7KR4 - chains A and C of the 4 polymer chains in the assembly; structure by X-ray diffraction, 2.20 A resolution.

== Chain A ==
Name: DNA ligase 1
Source organism: Homo sapiens
Notes: EC 6.5.1.1
Reference sequence: P18858 (DNLI1_HUMAN); residue numbers follow UniProt; this construct covers 262-904
Amino-acid sequence (647 residues; row label = number of the first residue in the row):
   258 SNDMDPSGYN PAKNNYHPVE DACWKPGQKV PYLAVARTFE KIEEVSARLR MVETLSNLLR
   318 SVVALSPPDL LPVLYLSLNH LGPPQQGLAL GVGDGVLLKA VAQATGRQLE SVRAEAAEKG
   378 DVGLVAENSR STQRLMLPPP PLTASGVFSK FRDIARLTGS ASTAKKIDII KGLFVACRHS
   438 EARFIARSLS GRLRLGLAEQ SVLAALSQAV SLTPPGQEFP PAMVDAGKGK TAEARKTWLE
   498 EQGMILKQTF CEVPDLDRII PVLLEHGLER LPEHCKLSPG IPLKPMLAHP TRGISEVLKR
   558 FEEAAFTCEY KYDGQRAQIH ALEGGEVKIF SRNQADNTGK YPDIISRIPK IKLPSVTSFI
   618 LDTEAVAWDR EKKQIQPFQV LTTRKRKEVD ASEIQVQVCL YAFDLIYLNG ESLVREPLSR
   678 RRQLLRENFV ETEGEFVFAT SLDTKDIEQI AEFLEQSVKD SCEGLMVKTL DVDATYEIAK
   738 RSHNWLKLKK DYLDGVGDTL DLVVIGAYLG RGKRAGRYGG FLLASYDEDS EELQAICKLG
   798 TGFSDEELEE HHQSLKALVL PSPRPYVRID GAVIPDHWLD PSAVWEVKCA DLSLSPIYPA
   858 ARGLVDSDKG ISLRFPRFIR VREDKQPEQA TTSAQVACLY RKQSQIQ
Unresolved in the structure: 390-394, 902-904
Construct notes: expression tag (258-261); engineered mutation Ala346 (Glu in P18858), Ala592 (Glu in P18858)
Ligand contacts: adenosine monophosphate (AMP): Ala545, Glu566, Tyr567, Lys568, Tyr569, Gln572, Arg573, Arg589, Glu621, Phe660, Ala696, Met723, Lys725, Trp742, Lys744

== Chain C ==
Molecule: 7-nt DNA strand
Sequence (7 nucleotides; numbered 1 to 7; the number before each row is that of its first residue):
     1 ATTCTGC
Covalent attachments: adenosine monophosphate (AMP) linked to DA1

== Chain A / chain C interface ==
Pairs across the interface (23):
  Ser303(A) with DG6(C), phosphate contact; DC7(C), hydrogen bond to the phosphate
  Ala304(A) with DC7(C), phosphate contact
  Arg305(A) with DG6(C), base contact
  Arg549(A) with DT3(C), salt bridge to the phosphate
  Lys568(A) with DA1(C), salt bridge to the phosphate
  Arg589(A) with DA1(C), salt bridge to the phosphate
  Lys744(A) with DT2(C), salt bridge to the phosphate
  Lys746(A) with DT2(C), salt bridge to the phosphate
  Tyr749(A) with DT2(C), hydrogen bond to the phosphate
  Thr798(A) with DT2(C), hydrogen bond to the base; DT3(C), hydrogen bond to the sugar
  Gly799(A) with DT3(C), phosphate contact; DC4(C), phosphate contact
  Phe800(A) with DC4(C), sugar contact
  Ser801(A) with DC4(C), phosphate contact; DT5(C), phosphate contact
  Asp802(A) with DC4(C), phosphate contact; DT5(C), hydrogen bond to the phosphate
  Phe872(A) with DA1(C), sugar contact; DT2(C), sugar contact
  Arg874(A) with DT2(C), hydrogen bond to the phosphate; DT3(C), salt bridge to the phosphate
Also at the interface, not in a pair above, chain A (17 interface residues in all): Glu803

== Summary ==
17 residues of chain A face 7 of chain C across their interface; the contacts include 6 hydrogen bonds and 6
salt bridges. Polar contacts include Thr798(A)-DT2(C), Thr798(A)-DT3(C) and Ser303(A)-DC7(C). Ligands of chain
A: adenosine monophosphate. Covalently linked adenosine monophosphate: at DA1(C).
Here chain A is DNA ligase 1 (Homo sapiens) and chain C is a 7-nt DNA strand. Entry 7KR4 (Human DNA Ligase
1(E346A/E592A) Bound to a nicked DNA substrate control duplex) was determined by X-ray diffraction together
with 7KR3 from the same study.
